2BSK - chains C and F of the 6 polymer chains in the assembly; structure by X-ray diffraction, 3.30 A resolution.

[Chain C]
Molecule: Mitochondrial import inner membrane translocase subunit TIM9 A
From: Homo sapiens
UniProt: Q9Y5J7 (TIM9A_HUMAN); residues 1-89 here = UniProt positions 1-89
Amino-acid sequence (89 residues; row label = number of the first residue in the row):
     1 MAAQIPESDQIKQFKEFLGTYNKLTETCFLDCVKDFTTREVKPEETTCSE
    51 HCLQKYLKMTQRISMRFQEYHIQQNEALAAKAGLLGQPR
Unresolved in the structure: 1-8, 88-89
UniProt features mapped onto this chain:
  - motif: Cys-28 to Cys-52 (Twin CX3C motif)
  - modified residue: Ala-2 (N-acetylalanine)
Disulfide bonds: Cys-28/Cys-52, Cys-32/Cys-48

[Chain F]
Molecule: Mitochondrial import inner membrane translocase subunit TIM10
From: Homo sapiens
UniProt: P62072 (TIM10_HUMAN); numbering as in UniProt (aligned over 1-90)
Amino-acid sequence (90 residues; each row starts with the number of its first residue):
     1 MDPLRAQQLAAELEVEMMADMYNRMTSACHRKCVPPHYKEAELSKGESVC
    51 LDRCVSKYLDIHERMGKKLTELSMQDEELMKRVQQSSGPA
Unresolved in the structure: 1-9, 74-90
Modified / non-standard residues: Mse-1, Mse-74, Mse-80 (selenomethionine); Mse-17, Mse-18, Mse-21, Mse-25, Mse-65 (selenomethionine; parent Met)
Disulfide bonds: Cys-29/Cys-54, Cys-33/Cys-50

[Chain C / chain F interface]
Residue-residue contacts (45):
  Lys-15(C) with Glu-16(F), salt bridge
  Leu-18(C) with Mse-17(F)
  Gly-19(C) with Mse-17(F)
  Tyr-21(C) with His-62(F), hydrogen bond (side chain-backbone); Mse-65(F); Gly-66(F), hydrogen bond (side chain-backbone); Leu-69(F), hydrophobic
  Asn-22(C) with Mse-17(F); Asp-20(F), hydrogen bond; Mse-21(F)
  Lys-23(C) with Arg-24(F)
  Thr-25(C) with Tyr-58(F); His-62(F); Mse-65(F)
  Glu-26(C) with Arg-24(F), salt bridge; Tyr-58(F)
  Cys-28(C) with Mse-65(F), hydrophobic
  Phe-29(C) with Lys-32(F); Cys-54(F), hydrophobic; Tyr-58(F), hydrophobic
  Leu-30(C) with Lys-32(F), hydrogen bond (backbone-side chain)
  Val-33(C) with Lys-32(F); Lys-57(F); Ile-61(F), hydrophobic
  Asp-35(C) with Lys-57(F), hydrogen bond (backbone-side chain)
  Phe-36(C) with Lys-32(F); Cys-50(F), hydrophobic; Arg-53(F); Cys-54(F), hydrophobic; Lys-57(F)
  Thr-37(C) with Arg-53(F)
  Thr-38(C) with Arg-53(F); Lys-57(F)
  Arg-39(C) with Arg-53(F); Ser-56(F); Asp-60(F)
  Glu-40(C) with Lys-57(F)
  Val-41(C) with Lys-57(F); Arg-64(F)
  Glu-45(C) with Lys-57(F), salt bridge
  Thr-46(C) with Arg-64(F)
  Glu-50(C) with Arg-64(F), salt bridge
  Leu-53(C) with Mse-65(F); Leu-69(F), hydrophobic
  Leu-57(C) with Leu-72(F), hydrophobic
Interface residues without a listed pair, chain F (23 interface residues in all): Ala-28, Cys-29, Lys-68
From the paper, about this interface:
  - residue pairs: Glu-45(C)/Lys-57(F), Mse-65(F)/Leu-53(C)

[Summary]
Chain C and chain F form an interface of 24 and 23 residues respectively; the contacts include 5 hydrogen
bonds and 4 salt bridges. Among the polar pairs are Lys-15(C)/Glu-16(F), Glu-26(C)/Arg-24(F) and
Glu-45(C)/Lys-57(F). The paper describes contacts between Glu-45(C) and Lys-57(F) and Mse-65(F) and Leu-53(C).
Chain C is Mitochondrial import inner membrane translocase subunit TIM9 A and chain F is Mitochondrial import
inner membrane translocase subunit TIM10, both from Homo sapiens; the structure, Crystal structure of the TIM9
Tim10 hexameric complex, was determined by X-ray diffraction.
